PDB entry 2WAE | X-ray diffraction, 2.26 A resolution | chain A

Chain A:
Protein: Penicillin-binding protein 2B
From: Streptococcus pneumoniae
Notes: EC 3.4.-.-
Reference sequence: P0A3M6 (PBP2_STRR6); residue numbers follow UniProt; this construct covers 1-680
Sequence (680 residues; numbered 1 to 680; the number before each row is that of its first residue):
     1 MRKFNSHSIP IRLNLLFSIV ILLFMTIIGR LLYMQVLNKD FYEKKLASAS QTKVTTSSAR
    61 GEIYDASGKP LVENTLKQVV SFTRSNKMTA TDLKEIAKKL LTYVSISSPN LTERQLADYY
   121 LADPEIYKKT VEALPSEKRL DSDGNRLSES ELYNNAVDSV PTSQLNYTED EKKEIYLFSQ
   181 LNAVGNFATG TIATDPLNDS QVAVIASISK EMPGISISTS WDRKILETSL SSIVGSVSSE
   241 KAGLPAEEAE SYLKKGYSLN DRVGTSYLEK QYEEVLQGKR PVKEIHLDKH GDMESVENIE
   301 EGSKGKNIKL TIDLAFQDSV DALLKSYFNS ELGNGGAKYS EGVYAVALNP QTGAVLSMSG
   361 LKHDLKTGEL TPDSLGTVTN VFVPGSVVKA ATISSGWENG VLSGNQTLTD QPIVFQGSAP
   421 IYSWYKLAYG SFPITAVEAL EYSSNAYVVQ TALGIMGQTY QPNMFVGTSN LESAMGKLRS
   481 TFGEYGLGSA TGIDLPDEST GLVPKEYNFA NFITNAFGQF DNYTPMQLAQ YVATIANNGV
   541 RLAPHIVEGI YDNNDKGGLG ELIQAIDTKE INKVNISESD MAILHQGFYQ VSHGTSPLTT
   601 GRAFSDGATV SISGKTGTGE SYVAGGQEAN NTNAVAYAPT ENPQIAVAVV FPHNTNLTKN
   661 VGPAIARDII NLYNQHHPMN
Disordered / not traced: 1-47, 136-149, 619-629, 680
Differences from the reference sequence: conflict Val54 (Ile in P0A3M6), Thr56 (Ser in P0A3M6), Ile96 (Thr in P0A3M6), 55 further conflict positions vs the reference (P0A3M6) not listed
Ion coordination: Zn2+: Glu284, Glu297
UniProt features mapped onto this chain:
  - active site: Ser386 (Acyl-ester intermediate)

Overview:
Glu284 and Glu297 form the Zn2+ site. UniProt lists active-site residue Ser386.
Chain A is Penicillin-binding protein 2B (Streptococcus pneumoniae); the structure, Penicillin-binding protein
2B (pbp-2B) from streptococcus pneumoniae (strain 5204), was determined by X-ray diffraction (same publication
as 2WAD and 2WAF).
